Entry 7SCG (electron microscopy, 3.00 A resolution); this record covers chains B and A of the 5 polymer chains in the assembly.

[Chain B]
Protein: Guanine nucleotide-binding protein G(I)/G(S)/G(T) subunit beta-1
Organism: Homo sapiens
UniProtKB: P62873 (GBB1_HUMAN); numbering as in UniProt (aligned over 2-340)
Amino-acid sequence (344 residues; each row starts with the number of its first residue; numbers below 1 keep their minus sign (Pro-3 is residue -3)):
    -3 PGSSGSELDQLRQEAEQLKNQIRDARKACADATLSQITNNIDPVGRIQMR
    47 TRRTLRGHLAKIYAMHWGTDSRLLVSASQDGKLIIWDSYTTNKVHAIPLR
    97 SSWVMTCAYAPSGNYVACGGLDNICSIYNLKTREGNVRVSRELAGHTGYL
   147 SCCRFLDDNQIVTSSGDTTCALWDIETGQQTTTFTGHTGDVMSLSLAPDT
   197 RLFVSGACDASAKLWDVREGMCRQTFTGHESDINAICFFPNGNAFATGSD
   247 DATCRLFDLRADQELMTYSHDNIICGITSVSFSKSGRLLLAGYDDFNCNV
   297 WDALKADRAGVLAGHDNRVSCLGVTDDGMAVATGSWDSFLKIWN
Unresolved in the structure: -3 to 4
Differences from the reference sequence: expression tag (-3 to 1)
Swiss-Prot annotation at these positions:
  - modified residue: Ser2 (N-acetylserine), His266 (Phosphohistidine)

[Chain A]
Protein: Guanine nucleotide-binding protein G(i) subunit alpha-1
Organism: Homo sapiens
UniProtKB: P63096 (GNAI1_HUMAN); residues 1-354 here = UniProt positions 1-354
Amino-acid sequence (354 residues; numbered 1 to 354; the number before each row is that of its first residue):
     1 MGCTLSAEDKAAVERSKMIDRNLREDGEKAAREVKLLLLGAGESGKSTIV
    51 KQMKIIHEAGYSEEECKQYKAVVYSNTIQSIIAIIRAMGRLKIDFGDSAR
   101 ADDARQLFVLAGAAEEGFMTAELAGVIKRLWKDSGVQACFNRSREYQLND
   151 SAAYYLNDLDRIAQPNYIPTQQDVLRTRVKTTGIVETHFTFKDLHFKMFD
   201 VGGQRSERKKWIHCFEGVTAIIFCVALSDYDLVLAEDEEMNRMHESMKLF
   251 DSICNNKWFTDTSIILFLNKKDLFEEKIKKSPLTICYPEYAGSNTYEEAA
   301 AYIQCQFEDLNKRKDTKEIYTHFTCATDTKNVQFVFDAVTDVIIKNNLKD
   351 CGLF
Unresolved in the structure: 1-4, 56-181, 234-240
Swiss-Prot annotation at these positions:
  - region: Lys35 to Thr48 (G1 motif), Asp173 to Thr181 (G2 motif), Phe196 to Arg205 (G3 motif), Ile265 to Asp272 (G4 motif), Thr324 to Thr329 (G5 motif)
  - binding site (GTP): Glu43 to Thr48, Ser151, Leu175 to Thr181, Asp200 to Gln204, Asn269 to Asp272, Ala326
  - binding site (Mg(2+)): Ser47, Thr181
  - modified residue: Arg178 (ADP-ribosylarginine), Gln204 (Deamidated glutamine), Cys351 (ADP-ribosylcysteine)
  - lipidation: Gly2 (N-myristoyl glycine), Cys3 (S-palmitoyl cysteine)

[Interface between chain B and chain A]
Residue-residue contacts - 38 pairs, chain B then chain A:
  Gly53(B) - Leu23(A)
  Leu55(B) - Leu23(A)
  Leu55(B) - Gly27(A)
  Tyr59(B) - His213(A)  hydrogen bond
  Tyr59(B) - Cys214(A)
  Lys78(B) - Leu23(A)
  Asn88(B) - Ser16(A)  hydrogen bond
  Lys89(B) - Ser16(A)  hydrogen bond (backbone-side chain)
  Lys89(B) - Ile19(A)
  Lys89(B) - Asp20(A)  salt bridge
  Lys89(B) - Leu23(A)
  Val90(B) - Arg15(A)  hydrogen bond (backbone-side chain)
  His91(B) - Arg15(A)
  Trp99(B) - Ile184(A)
  Trp99(B) - Phe199(A)  hydrophobic
  Trp99(B) - Cys214(A)
  Trp99(B) - Phe215(A)  hydrophobic
  Leu117(B) - Gly183(A)
  Leu117(B) - Gln204(A)
  Asp118(B) - Thr182(A)  hydrogen bond (backbone-side chain)
  Asp118(B) - Gly183(A)
  Asn119(B) - Thr182(A)
  Asn119(B) - Gly183(A)
  Thr143(B) - Arg205(A)
  Gly144(B) - Gln204(A)  hydrogen bond (backbone-side chain)
  Tyr145(B) - Gln204(A)
  Tyr145(B) - Ser206(A)
  Tyr145(B) - Lys210(A)
  Tyr145(B) - Trp211(A)
  Gly162(B) - Ser206(A)
  Asp186(B) - Glu207(A)  hydrogen bond (side chain-backbone)
  Cys204(B) - Lys210(A)
  Asp228(B) - Lys209(A)  salt bridge
  Asp228(B) - Lys210(A)  salt bridge
  Asn230(B) - Lys210(A)  hydrogen bond
  Asp246(B) - Lys210(A)  salt bridge
  Arg314(B) - Trp258(A)
  Trp332(B) - His213(A)
Other interface residues (no listed pair), chain B (28 interface residues in all): Lys57, Ile80, Ala92, Met101, Met188
Other interface residues (no listed pair), chain A (24 interface residues in all): Ala12, Val13, Glu216

[In short]
28 residues of chain B and 24 residues of chain A are in contact, with 8 hydrogen bonds and 4 salt bridges.
Polar pairs include Lys89(B)-Asp20(A), Asp228(B)-Lys209(A) and Asp228(B)-Lys210(A). From UniProt: 24
GTP-binding residues and Mg2+-binding residues Ser47(A) and Thr181(A) on chain A.
Here chain B is Guanine nucleotide-binding protein G(I)/G(S)/G(T) subunit beta-1 and chain A is Guanine
nucleotide-binding protein G(i) subunit alpha-1, both from Homo sapiens. Entry 7SCG (FH210 bound Mu Opioid
Receptor-Gi Protein Complex) was determined by electron microscopy.
